PDB entry 5U8T | electron microscopy, 4.90 A resolution (low resolution: residue-level contacts below are approximate; hydrogen-bond / salt-bridge calls are withheld) | chains 2 and F of the 12 polymer chains in the assembly

[Chain 2]
Protein: DNA replication licensing factor MCM2
Source organism: Saccharomyces cerevisiae (strain ATCC 204508 / S288c)
Notes: EC 3.6.4.12
Reference sequence: P29469 (MCM2_YEAST); numbering as in UniProt (aligned over 1-868)
Amino-acid sequence (868 residues; row label = number of the first residue in the row):
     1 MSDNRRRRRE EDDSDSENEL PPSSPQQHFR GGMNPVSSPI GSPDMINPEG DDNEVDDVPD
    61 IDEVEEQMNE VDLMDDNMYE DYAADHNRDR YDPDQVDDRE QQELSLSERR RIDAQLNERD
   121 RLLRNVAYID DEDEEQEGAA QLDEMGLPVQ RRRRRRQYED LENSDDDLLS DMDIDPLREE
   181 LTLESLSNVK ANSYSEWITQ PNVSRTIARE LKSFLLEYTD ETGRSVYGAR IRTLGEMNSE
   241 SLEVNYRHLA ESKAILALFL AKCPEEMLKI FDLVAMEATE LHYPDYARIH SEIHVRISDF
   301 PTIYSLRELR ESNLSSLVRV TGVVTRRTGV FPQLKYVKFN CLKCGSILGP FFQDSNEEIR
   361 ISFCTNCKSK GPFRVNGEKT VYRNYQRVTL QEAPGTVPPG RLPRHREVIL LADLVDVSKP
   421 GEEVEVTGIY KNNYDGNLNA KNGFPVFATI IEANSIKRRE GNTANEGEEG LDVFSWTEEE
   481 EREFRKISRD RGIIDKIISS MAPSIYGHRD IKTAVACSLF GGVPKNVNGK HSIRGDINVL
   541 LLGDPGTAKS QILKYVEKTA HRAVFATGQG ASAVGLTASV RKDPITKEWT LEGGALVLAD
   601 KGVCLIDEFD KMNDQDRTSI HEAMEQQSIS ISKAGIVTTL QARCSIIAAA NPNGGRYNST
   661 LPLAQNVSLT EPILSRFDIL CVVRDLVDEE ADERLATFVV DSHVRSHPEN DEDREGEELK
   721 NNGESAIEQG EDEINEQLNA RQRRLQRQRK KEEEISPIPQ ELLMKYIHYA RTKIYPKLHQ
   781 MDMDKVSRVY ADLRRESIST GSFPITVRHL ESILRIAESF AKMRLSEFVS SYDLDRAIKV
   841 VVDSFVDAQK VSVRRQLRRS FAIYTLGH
Unresolved in the structure: 1-200, 343-347, 361-374, 460-472, 707-755, 865-868
Swiss-Prot annotation at these positions:
  - zinc finger: Cys341 to Cys367 (C4-type)
  - motif: Ser675 to Asp678 (Arginine finger)
  - binding site (ATP): Gly543 to Ser550
  - modified residue (Phosphoserine): Ser14, Ser16, Ser23, Ser164, Ser170
  - natural variant: Glu392 (E392K: In allele MCM2-1)
  - mutagenesis: Cys364 (C364Y/F/S/H: Loss of activity), Cys367 (C367Y/F/S/H: Loss of activity), Lys549 (K549A: Reduces MCM2-7 complex helicase activity. Abolishes MCM2-7 complex helicase activity; when associated with MCM5 A-422. Reduces MCM2-7 complex helicase activity; when associated with MCM3 A-415), Arg676 (R676A: Loss of MCM2-7 complex helicase activity)
Residues lining bound ligands:
  - AMP-PNP (ANP; phosphoaminophosphonic acid-adenylate ester), molecule 1: Ser504, Ile505, Tyr506, Gly507, Asp544, Pro545, Gly546, Thr547, Ala548, Lys549, Ser550, Gln551, Glu608, Asn651, Leu695
  - AMP-PNP (ANP), molecule 2: Ile533, Arg534, His621, Glu625, Arg676, Val807, Arg808, Glu811

[Chain F]
Molecule: 14-nt DNA strand
Source organism: Saccharomyces cerevisiae
Sequence (14 nucleotides; each row starts with the number of its first residue):
     1 TTTTTTTTTT TTTT

[How chain 2 and chain F interact]
Residue-residue contacts (8; chain 2 residue first):
  Ser579(2) with DT12(F)
  Trp589(2) with DT10(F); DT11(F)
  Gln615(2) with DT13(F)
  Lys633(2) with DT11(F); DT12(F)
  Ala634(2) with DT10(F); DT11(F)
Interface residues without a listed pair, chain 2 (7 interface residues in all): Val580, Ser632

[In short]
7 residues of chain 2 face 4 of chain F across their interface. Bound to chain 2: AMP-PNP. UniProt lists 8
ATP-binding residues and 4 mutagenesis sites on chain 2.
Chain 2 is DNA replication licensing factor MCM2 (Saccharomyces cerevisiae (strain ATCC 204508 / S288c)) and
chain F is a 14-nt DNA strand (Saccharomyces cerevisiae); the structure, Structure of Eukaryotic CMG Helicase
at a Replication Fork and Implications, was determined by electron microscopy, deposited together with 5U8S.
